4EPA - chain A; structure by X-ray diffraction, 3.20 A resolution.

# Chain A
Name: Pesticin receptor
Source organism: Yersinia pestis
Reference sequence: P46359 (FYUA_YERPE); residues 1-651 here correspond to UniProt positions 23-673 (UniProt number = residue number + 22)
Chain sequence (655 residues; row label = number of the first residue in the row; numbers below 1 keep their minus sign (Gly-3 is residue -3)):
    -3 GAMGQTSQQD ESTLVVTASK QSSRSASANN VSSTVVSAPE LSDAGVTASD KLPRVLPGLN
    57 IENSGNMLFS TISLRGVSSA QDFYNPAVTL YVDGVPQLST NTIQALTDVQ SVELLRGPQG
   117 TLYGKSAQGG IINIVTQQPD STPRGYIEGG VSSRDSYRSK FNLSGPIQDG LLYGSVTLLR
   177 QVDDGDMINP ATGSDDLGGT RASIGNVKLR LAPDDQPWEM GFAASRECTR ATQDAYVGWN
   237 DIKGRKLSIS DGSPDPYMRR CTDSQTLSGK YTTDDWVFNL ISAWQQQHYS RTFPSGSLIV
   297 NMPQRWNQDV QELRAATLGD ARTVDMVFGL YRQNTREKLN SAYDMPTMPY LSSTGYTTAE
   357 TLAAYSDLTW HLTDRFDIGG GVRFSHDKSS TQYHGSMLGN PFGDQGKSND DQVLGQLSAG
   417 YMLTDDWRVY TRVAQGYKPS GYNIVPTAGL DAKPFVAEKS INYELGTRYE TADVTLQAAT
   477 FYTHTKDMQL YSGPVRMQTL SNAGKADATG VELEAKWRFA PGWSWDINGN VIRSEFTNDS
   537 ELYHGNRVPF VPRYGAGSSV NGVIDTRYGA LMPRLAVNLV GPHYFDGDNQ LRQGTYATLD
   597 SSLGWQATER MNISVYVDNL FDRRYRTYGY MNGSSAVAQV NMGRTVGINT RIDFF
Unresolved in the structure: -3 to 12, 487-493
Differences from the reference sequence: expression tag (-3 to 0)
Modified / non-standard residues: Mse-1, Mse493 (selenomethionine); Mse63, Mse183, Mse216, Mse254, Mse298, Mse322, Mse341, Mse344, Mse393, Mse418, Mse484, Mse568, Mse607, Mse627, Mse638 (selenomethionine; parent Met)
Curated features (UniProtKB/Swiss-Prot):
  - motif: Ser8 to Ser15 (TonB box), Gln635 to Phe651 (TonB C-terminal box)
Reported in the primary citation:
  - conformationally variable residues (order/disorder transition): Tyr487 to Arg492

# Summary
From the paper: conformational variability at Tyr487.
Chain A is Pesticin receptor (Yersinia pestis); the structure, The crystal structure of the ferric
yersiniabactin uptake receptor FyuA from Yersinia pestis, was determined by X-ray diffraction (same
publication as 4EPF and 4EPI).
